5DY0 - chains B and F of the 4 polymer chains in the assembly; structure by X-ray diffraction, 3.00 A resolution.

# Chain B
Name: TetR family transcriptional regulator
From: Corynebacterium glutamicum
Reference sequence: A0A072Z681 (A0A072Z681_CORGT); residue numbers follow UniProt; this construct covers 1-222
Chain sequence (230 residues; numbered 1 to 230; the number before each row is that of its first residue):
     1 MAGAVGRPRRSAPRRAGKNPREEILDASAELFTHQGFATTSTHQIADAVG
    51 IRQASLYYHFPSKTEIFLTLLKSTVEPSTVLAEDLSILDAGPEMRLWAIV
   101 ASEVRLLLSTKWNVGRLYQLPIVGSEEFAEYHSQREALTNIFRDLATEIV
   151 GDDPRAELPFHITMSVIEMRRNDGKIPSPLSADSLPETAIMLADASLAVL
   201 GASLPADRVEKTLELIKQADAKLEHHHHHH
Not modelled in the structure: 1-3, 222-230
Sequence notes: conflict Ile-141 (Val in A0A072Z681); expression tag (223-230)
What the authors report for this chain:
  - binding site for the 26-nt DNA strand (chain F): Val-5, Gly-6, Arg-9, Arg-10, Arg-52, Ser-55, Tyr-58, His-59
  - binding site for the 26-nt DNA strand: Arg-7, Thr-42, Gln-53, Ala-54, Tyr-57, Lys-63
  - specificity-determining residues: Gln-53, Ala-54, Ser-55
  - conformationally variable residues (helix shift): Thr-79

# Chain F
Molecule: 26-nt DNA strand
Sequence (26 nucleotides; row label = number of the first residue in the row):
     1 ATTATCTATAGATCTATAGATAATGC

# How chain B and chain F interact
Residue-residue contacts - 12 pairs, chain B then chain F:
  Thr-40(B) / DT15(F)  phosphate contact
  Ser-41(B) / DC14(F)  phosphate contact
  Ser-41(B) / DT15(F)  phosphate contact
  Thr-42(B) / DT15(F)  hydrogen bond to the phosphate
  Gln-53(B) / DA16(F)  hydrogen bond to the base
  Ala-54(B) / DT17(F)  base contact
  Tyr-57(B) / DT15(F)  sugar contact
  Tyr-57(B) / DA16(F)  hydrogen bond to the phosphate
  Tyr-57(B) / DT17(F)  base contact
  Ser-62(B) / DA16(F)  phosphate contact
  Lys-63(B) / DT15(F)  salt bridge to the phosphate
  Lys-63(B) / DA16(F)  hydrogen bond to the phosphate
Other interface residues (no listed pair), chain B (10 interface residues in all): His-43, Pro-61
Other interface residues (no listed pair), chain F (5 interface residues in all): DA18

# Summary
Chain B and chain F form an interface of 10 and 5 residues respectively; the contacts include 4 hydrogen bonds
and 1 salt bridge. Polar contacts include Gln-53(B)/DA16(F), Thr-42(B)/DT15(F) and Tyr-57(B)/DA16(F). From the
paper: a binding site for the 26-nt DNA strand (chain F) at Val-5(B), Gly-6(B) and Arg-9(B) among others; a
binding site for the 26-nt DNA strand at Arg-7(B), Thr-42(B) and Gln-53(B) among others.
Chain B is TetR family transcriptional regulator (Corynebacterium glutamicum) and chain F is a 26-nt DNA
strand; the structure, Crystal of AmtR from Corynebacterium glutamicum in complex with DNA, was determined by
X-ray diffraction together with 5DXZ and 5DY1 from the same study.
